PDB entry 5V93 | electron microscopy, 4.00 A resolution | chains A and J of the 52 polymer chains in the assembly

# Chain A
Molecule: 23S rRNA
Organism: Mycobacterium tuberculosis
Sequence (3138 nucleotides; numbered 1 to 3138; the number before each row is that of its first residue):
     1 UUGUAAGUGU CUAAGGGCGC AUGGUGGAUG CCUUGGCAUC GAGAGCCGAU GAAGGACGUG
    61 GGAGGCUGCG AUAUGCCUCG GGGAGCUGUC AACCGAGCGU GGAUCCGAGG AUUUCCGAAU
   121 GGGGAAACCC AGCACGAGUG AUGUCGUGCU ACCCGCAUCU GAAUAUAUAG GGUGCGGGAG
   181 GGAACGCGGG GAAGUGAAAC AUCUCAGUAC CCGUAGGAGG AGAAAACAAU UGUGAUUCCG
   241 CAAGUAGUGG CGAGCGAACG CGGAACAGGC UAAACCGCAC GCAUGGGUAA CCGGGUAGGG
   301 GUUGUGUGUG CGGGGUUGUG GGAGGAUAUG UCUCAGCGCU ACCCGGCUGA GAGGCAGUCA
   361 GAAAGUGUCG UGGUUAGCGG AAGUGGCCUG GGAUGGUCUG CCGUAGACGG UGAGAGCCCG
   421 GUACGCGAAA ACCCGGCACC UGCCUAGUAU CAAUUCCCGA GUAGCAGCGG GCCCGUGGAA
   481 UCCGCUGUGA AUCCGCCGGG ACCACCCGGU AAGCCUAAAU ACUCCUCGAU GACCGAUAGC
   541 GGAUUAGUAC CGUGAGGGAA UGGUGAAAAG UACCCCGGGA GGGGAGUGAA AGAGUACCUG
   601 AAACCGUGUG CCUACAAUCC GUCAGAGCCU CCUUUUCCUC UCCGGAGGAG GGUGGUGAUG
   661 GCGUGCCUUU UGAAGAAUGA GCCUGCGAGU CAGGGACAUG UCGCAAGGUU AACCCGUGUG
   721 GGGUAGCCGC AGCGAAAGCG AGUCUGAAUA GGGCGACCCA CACGCGCAUA CGCGCGUGUG
   781 AAUAGUGGCG UGUUCUGGAC CCGAAGCGGA GUGAUCUACC CAUGGCCAGG GUGAAGCGCG
   841 GGUAAGACCG CGUGGAGGCC CGAACCCACU UAGGUUGAAG ACUGAGGGGA UGAGCUGUGG
   901 GUAGGGGUGA AAGGCCAAUC AAACUCCGUG AUAGCUGGUU CUCCCCGAAA UGCAUUUAGG
   961 UGCAGCGUUG CGUGGUUCAC CGCGGAGGUA GAGCUACUGG AUGGCCGAUG GGCCCUACUA
  1021 GGUUACUGAC GUCAGCCAAA CUCCGAAUGC CGUGGUGUAA AGCGUGGCAG UGAGACGGCG
  1081 GGGGAUAAGC UCCGUACGUC GAAAGGGAAA CAGCCCAGAU CGCCGGCUAA GGCCCCCAAG
  1141 CGUGUGCUAA GUGGGAAAGG AUGUGCAGUC GCAAAGACAA CCAGGAGGUU GGCUUAGAAG
  1201 CAGCCACCCU UGAAAGAGUG CGUAAUAGCU CACUGGUCAA GUGAUUGUGC GCCGAUAAUG
  1261 UAGCGGGGCU CAAGCACACC GCCGAAGCCG CGGCACAUCC ACCUUGUGGU GGGUGUGGGU
  1321 AGGGGAGCGU CCCUCAUUCA GCGAAGCCAC CGGGUGACCG GUGGUGGAGG GUGGGGGAGU
  1381 GAGAAUGCAG GCAUGAGUAG CGACAAGGCA AGUGAGAACC UUGCCCGCCG AAAGACCAAG
  1441 GGUUCCUGGG CCAGGCCAGU CCGCCCAGGG UGAGUCGGGA CCUAAGGCGA GGCCGACAGG
  1501 CGUAGUCGAU GGACAACGGG UUGAUAUUCC CGUACCCGUG UGUGGGCGCC CGUGACGAAU
  1561 CAGCGGUACU AACCACCCAA AACCGGAUCG AUCACUCCCC UUCGGGGGUG UGGAGUUCUG
  1621 GGGCUGCGUG GGAACUUCGC UGGUAGUAGU CAAGCGAAGG GGUGACGCAG GAAGGUAGCC
  1681 GUACCAGUCA GUGGUAACAC UGGGGCAAGC CGGUAGGGAG AGCGAUAGGC AAAUCCGUCG
  1741 CUCACUAAUC CUGAGAGGUG ACGCAUAGCC GGUUGAGGCG AAUUCGGUGA UCCUCUGCUG
  1801 CCAAGAAAAG CCUCUAGCGA GCACACACAC GGCCCGUACC CCAAACCGAC ACAGGUGGUC
  1861 AGGUAGAGCA UACCAAGGCG UACGAGAUAA CUAUGGUUAA GGAACUCGGC AAAAUGCCCC
  1921 CGUAACUUCG GGAGAAGGGG GACCGGAAUA UCGUGAACAC CCUUGCGGUG GGAGCGGGAU
  1981 CCGGUCGCAG AAACCAGUGA GGAGCGACUG UUUACUAAAA ACACAGGUCC GUGCGAAGUC
  2041 GCAAGACGAU GUAUACGGAC UGACGCCUGC CCGGUGCUGG AAGGUUAAGA GGACCCGUUA
  2101 ACCCGCAAGG GUGAAGCGGA GAAUUUAAGC CCCAGUAAAC GGCGGUGGUA ACUAUAACCA
  2161 UCCUAAGGUA GCGAAAUUCC UUGUCGGGUA AGUUCCGACC UGCACGAAUG GCGUAACGAC
  2221 UUCUCAACUG UCUCAACCAU AGACUCGGCG AAAUUGCACU ACGAGUAAAG AUGCUCGUUA
  2281 CGCGCGGCAG GACGAAAAGA CCCCGGGACC UUCACUACAA CUUGGUAUUG AUGUUCGGUA
  2341 CGGUUUGUGU AGGAUAGGUG GGAGACUGUG AAACCUCGAC GCCAGUUGGG GCGGAGUCGU
  2401 UGUUGAAAUA CCACUCUGAU CGUAUUGGGC AUCUAACCUC GAACCCUGAA UCGGGUUUAG
  2461 GGACAGUGCC UGGCGGGUAG UUUAACUGGG GCGGUUGCCU CCUAAAAUGU AACGGAGGCG
  2521 CCCAAAGGUU CCCUCAACCU GGACGGCAAU CAGGUGGCGA GUGUAAAUGC ACAAGGGAGC
  2581 UUGACUGCGA GACUUACAAG UCAAGCAGGG ACGAAAGUCG GGAUUAGUGA UCCGGCACCC
  2641 CCGAGUGGAA GGGGUGUCGC UCAACGGAUA AAAGGUACCC CGGGGAUAAC AGGCUGAUCU
  2701 UCCCCAAGAG UCCAUAUCGA CGGGAUGGUU UGGCACCUCG AUGUCGGCUC GUCGCAUCCU
  2761 GGGGCUGGAG CAGGUCCCAA GGGUUGGGCU GUUCGCCCAU UAAAGCGGCA CGCGAGCUGG
  2821 GUUUAGAACG UCGUGAGACA GUUCGGUCUC UAUCCGCCGC GCGCGUCAGA AACUUGAGGA
  2881 AACCUGUCCC UAGUACGAGA GGACCGGGAC GGACGAACCU CUGGUGCACC AGUUGUCCCG
  2941 CCAGGGGCAC CGCUGGAUAG CCACGUUCGG UCAGGAUAAC CGCUGAAAGC AUCUAAGCGG
  3001 GAAACCUUCU CCAAGAUCAG GUUUCUCACC CACUUGGUGG GAUAAGGCCC CCCGCAGAAC
  3061 ACGGGUUCAA UAGGUCAGAC CUGGAAGCUC AGUAAUGGGU GUAGGGAACU GGUGCUAACC
  3121 GGCCGAAAAC UUACAACA
Disordered / not traced: 1-4, 1013-1022, 3133-3138

# Chain J
Protein: 50S ribosomal protein L13
Organism: Mycobacterium tuberculosis
UniProt: A0A0T9D5H2 (A0A0T9D5H2_MYCTX); residues 1-147 here correspond to UniProt positions 49-195 (UniProt number = residue number + 48)
Sequence (147 residues; row label = number of the first residue in the row):
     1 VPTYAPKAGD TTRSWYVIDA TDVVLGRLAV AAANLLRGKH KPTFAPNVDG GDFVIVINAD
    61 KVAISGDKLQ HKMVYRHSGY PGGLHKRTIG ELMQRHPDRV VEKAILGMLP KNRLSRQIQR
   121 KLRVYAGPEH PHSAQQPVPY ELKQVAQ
Disordered / not traced: 1

# How chain A and chain J interact
Contacting residue pairs - 82 pairs, chain A then chain J:
  A6(A) - His132(J)  hydrogen bond to the sugar
  A6(A) - Ala134(J)  base contact
  G7(A) - Trp15(J)  sugar contact
  G7(A) - His132(J)  sugar contact
  G9(A) - Arg13(J)  salt bridge to the phosphate
  C615(A) - Arg116(J)  hydrogen bond to the base
  A616(A) - Arg113(J)  hydrogen bond to the phosphate
  A616(A) - Arg116(J)  hydrogen bond to the base
  A617(A) - Arg113(J)  salt bridge to the phosphate
  A624(A) - Asn47(J)  base contact
  G625(A) - Asn47(J)  sugar contact
  A626(A) - Pro6(J)  sugar contact
  A626(A) - Ala8(J)  sugar contact
  G627(A) - Lys7(J)  phosphate contact
  G627(A) - Ala8(J)  sugar contact
  U659(A) - Asn47(J)  hydrogen bond to the sugar
  U659(A) - Arg113(J)  salt bridge to the phosphate
  U659(A) - Leu114(J)  sugar contact
  G660(A) - Pro46(J)  sugar contact
  G660(A) - Asn47(J)  sugar contact
  G660(A) - Asn112(J)  phosphate contact
  G660(A) - Arg113(J)  hydrogen bond to the phosphate
  G660(A) - Leu114(J)  sugar contact
  C1124(A) - Pro2(J)  base contact
  C1134(A) - Val30(J)  sugar contact
  C1135(A) - Val30(J)  sugar contact
  C1135(A) - Asn34(J)  sugar contact
  C1135(A) - Lys39(J)  phosphate contact
  C1135(A) - Met108(J)  hydrogen bond to the sugar
  C1136(A) - Arg37(J)  salt bridge to the phosphate
  C1136(A) - Lys39(J)  salt bridge to the phosphate
  C1136(A) - Met108(J)  sugar contact
  C1136(A) - Pro110(J)  phosphate contact
  C1137(A) - Pro110(J)  phosphate contact
  A1138(A) - Lys39(J)  salt bridge to the phosphate
  G1140(A) - Gln147(J)  hydrogen bond to the base
  C1141(A) - Arg27(J)  hydrogen bond to the base
  C1141(A) - Lys143(J)  base contact
  C1141(A) - Gln144(J)  base contact
  G1142(A) - Gln147(J)  hydrogen bond to the sugar
  U1143(A) - Gln147(J)  sugar contact
  G1151(A) - Lys68(J)  hydrogen bond to the base
  G1260(A) - His77(J)  stacking on the base
  G1260(A) - Pro81(J)  phosphate contact
  G1260(A) - Gly82(J)  hydrogen bond to the phosphate
  U1261(A) - Tyr75(J)  sugar contact
  G1266(A) - Gly107(J)  hydrogen bond to the base
  G1267(A) - Lys103(J)  sugar contact
  G1267(A) - Ala104(J)  hydrogen bond to the sugar
  G1267(A) - Gly107(J)  sugar contact
  G1267(A) - Met108(J)  base contact
  G1268(A) - Gly26(J)  sugar contact
  G1268(A) - Lys72(J)  salt bridge to the phosphate
  G1268(A) - Ala104(J)  phosphate contact
  C1269(A) - Leu25(J)  phosphate contact
  C1269(A) - Gly26(J)  phosphate contact
  C1269(A) - Lys68(J)  salt bridge to the phosphate
  U1270(A) - Lys68(J)  salt bridge to the phosphate
  C1271(A) - Asp22(J)  base contact
  C1271(A) - Val24(J)  base contact
  C1271(A) - Arg27(J)  hydrogen bond to the sugar
  C1271(A) - Ala63(J)  base contact
  A1273(A) - Gly26(J)  base contact
  A1273(A) - Arg27(J)  base contact
  A1273(A) - Val30(J)  base contact
  G2277(A) - Lys111(J)  hydrogen bond to the base
  U2278(A) - Arg76(J)  phosphate contact
  U2279(A) - Arg76(J)  salt bridge to the phosphate
  U2752(A) - Pro81(J)  phosphate contact
  G2879(A) - Arg76(J)  phosphate contact
  G2879(A) - Ser78(J)  phosphate contact
  G2879(A) - Tyr80(J)  sugar contact
  G2879(A) - His85(J)  salt bridge to the phosphate
  A2880(A) - Tyr80(J)  sugar contact
  A2880(A) - Gly83(J)  phosphate contact
  C3006(A) - Arg87(J)  hydrogen bond to the phosphate
  U3007(A) - Arg87(J)  salt bridge to the phosphate
  C3018(A) - Arg99(J)  base contact
  C3018(A) - Glu102(J)  hydrogen bond to the base
  C3018(A) - Arg120(J)  phosphate contact
  U3131(A) - Gln135(J)  base contact
  U3132(A) - Ala134(J)  hydrogen bond to the sugar
Also at the interface, not in a pair above, chain A (53 interface residues in all): A5, U8, A658, G661, A1262, A1272, A2280, C2753, A2877, G2878
Also at the interface, not in a pair above, chain J (55 interface residues in all): Ala33, Leu84, His96, Leu109, Arg123, Leu142

# In short
The interface between chain A and chain J involves 53 residues on one side and 55 on the other, with 19
hydrogen bonds, 12 salt bridges and 1 aromatic stacking contact. Polar pairs include C615(A)-Arg116(J),
A616(A)-Arg116(J) and G1140(A)-Gln147(J).
Chain A is 23S rRNA and chain J is 50S ribosomal protein L13, both from Mycobacterium tuberculosis; the
structure, Cryo-EM structure of the 70S ribosome from Mycobacterium tuberculosis bound with Capreomycin, was
determined by electron microscopy together with 5V7Q from the same study.
